Entry 4A5U (X-ray diffraction, 2.00 A resolution); this record covers chains A and B.

[Chain A]
Name: RNA replicase polyprotein
Source organism: Turnip yellow mosaic virus
Notes: EC 2.7.7.48; fragment: polyprotein processing proteinase domain, residues 728-879
UniProtKB: P10358 (POLR_TYMV); residue numbers follow UniProt; this construct covers 728-879
Amino-acid sequence (160 residues; numbered 720 to 879; the number before each row is that of its first residue):
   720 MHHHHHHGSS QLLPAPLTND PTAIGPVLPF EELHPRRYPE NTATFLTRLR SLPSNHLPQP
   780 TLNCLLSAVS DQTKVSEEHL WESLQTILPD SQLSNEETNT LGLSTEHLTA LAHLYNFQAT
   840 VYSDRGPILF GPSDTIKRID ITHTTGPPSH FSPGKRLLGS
Disordered / not traced: 720-731
Construct notes: expression tag (720-727)
Swiss-Prot annotation at these positions:
  - motif: Gly865 to Pro867 (GPP flap)
  - active site (For protease activity): Cys783, His869
  - site: Ser879 (Cleavage)
  - mutagenesis: Cys783 (C783S: Complete loss of protease activity), Asp843 (D843A: 70% loss of deubiquitinase activity), Ile847 (I847A: 80% loss of deubiquitinase activity; I847D: Almost complete loss of deubiquitinase activity), Gly865 (G865A: 70% loss of deubiquitinase activity), Pro866 to Pro867 (Almost complete loss of deubiquitinase activity)
From the paper describing this entry:
  - catalytic residues: Cys783, His869
  - conformationally variable residues (side-chain flip): Cys783
  - contacts within the chain: Arg769-Asp809 (salt bridge), Arg769-Pro808, Pro777-Trp800 (backbone contact), Pro779-Trp800 (hydrophobic contact), Pro779-Leu785 (hydrophobic contact), Pro779-Leu822 (hydrophobic contact)
  - mutagenesis - L732A/L765A: unchanged catalytic activity
  - mutagenesis - E759G/N760G, I847A (10-fold), I847D (150-fold): decreased catalytic activity

[Chain B]
Name: 30S ribosomal protein S15
Source organism: Escherichia coli
UniProtKB: E8Y371 (E8Y371_ECOKO); residues 1-88 here correspond to UniProt positions 2-89 (UniProt number = residue number + 1)
Amino-acid sequence (88 residues; each row starts with the number of its first residue):
     1 SLSTEATAKI VSEFGRDAND TGSTEVQVAL LTAQINHLQG HFAEHKKDHH SRRGLLRMVS
    61 QRRKLLDYLK RKDVARYTQL IERLGLRR
Disordered / not traced: 43-50

[Chain A / chain B interface]
Pairs across the interface - 25 pairs, chain A then chain B:
  Thr737(A) - Arg88(B)  hydrogen bond (backbone-side chain)
  Asn738(A) - Arg88(B)  hydrogen bond (backbone-side chain)
  Asp739(A) - Arg88(B)
  Pro740(A) - Leu86(B)
  Pro740(A) - Arg87(B)
  Pro740(A) - Arg88(B)
  Ala742(A) - Arg88(B)
  Ile743(A) - Ile35(B)  hydrophobic
  Ile743(A) - Arg62(B)
  Gly744(A) - Gln39(B)
  Leu747(A) - Arg52(B)
  Arg767(A) - Arg88(B)
  Arg769(A) - Val59(B)
  Arg769(A) - Arg63(B)
  Ser770(A) - Arg62(B)  hydrogen bond
  Ser770(A) - Arg63(B)
  Leu771(A) - Arg63(B)
  Leu771(A) - Tyr77(B)
  Pro772(A) - Arg63(B)
  Pro772(A) - Leu66(B)
  Pro772(A) - Asp67(B)
  Pro772(A) - Tyr77(B)
  Ser773(A) - Lys70(B)  hydrogen bond (backbone-side chain)
  Asn774(A) - Lys70(B)  hydrogen bond
  Thr805(A) - Arg63(B)
Also at the interface, not in a pair above, chain A (18 interface residues in all): Pro745, Leu768
Also at the interface, not in a pair above, chain B (15 interface residues in all): Leu56, Ile81

[Summary]
The interface between chain A and chain B involves 18 residues on one side and 15 on the other; the contacts
include 5 hydrogen bonds. Among the polar pairs are Thr737(A)-Arg88(B), Asn738(A)-Arg88(B) and
Ser770(A)-Arg62(B). From the paper: catalytic residues Cys783(A) and His869(A); E759G/N760G, I847A and I847D
of chain A reduce catalytic activity.
Chain A is RNA replicase polyprotein (Turnip yellow mosaic virus) and chain B is 30S ribosomal protein S15
(Escherichia coli); the structure, Turnip yellow mosaic virus proteinase and Escherichia coli 30S ribosomal
S15, was determined by X-ray diffraction.
